5CNY - chains B and D of the 4 polymer chains in the assembly; structure by X-ray diffraction, 1.70 A resolution.

== Chain B (and D) ==
Protein: Insulin
Source organism: Homo sapiens
Notes: chain D of this document is another copy of the same molecule, construct and numbering; everything in this record applies to it too
Reference sequence: P01308 (INS_HUMAN); residues 1-30 here correspond to UniProt positions 25-54 (UniProt number = residue number + 24)
Chain sequence (30 residues; numbered 1 to 30; the number before each row is that of its first residue):
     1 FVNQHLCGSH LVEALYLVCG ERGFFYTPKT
Ion coordination: Zn2+ near His10 (its only coordinating residue here)

== How chain B and chain D interact ==
Pairs across the interface - 30 pairs, chain B then chain D:
  Gly8(B) with Tyr16(D)
  Ser9(B) with Glu13(D), hydrogen bond; Tyr16(D)
  Val12(B) with Val12(D); Tyr16(D), hydrophobic; Phe24(D), hydrophobic
  Glu13(B) with Ser9(D); Glu13(D)
  Tyr16(B) with Gly8(D); Ser9(D); Val12(D), hydrophobic; Tyr26(D)
  Gly20(B) with Tyr26(D); Pro28(D)
  Glu21(B) with Pro28(D); Thr30(D)
  Gly23(B) with Tyr26(D); Pro28(D)
  Phe24(B) with Val12(D), hydrophobic; Phe24(D), hydrophobic; Phe25(D); Tyr26(D), hydrogen bond (backbone-backbone)
  Phe25(B) with Phe24(D); Phe25(D), hydrophobic
  Tyr26(B) with Tyr16(D), hydrophobic; Gly23(D); Phe24(D), hydrogen bond (backbone-backbone)
  Pro28(B) with Glu21(D); Gly23(D)
  Lys29(B) with Glu21(D)
Interface residues without a listed pair, chain D (14 interface residues in all): Gly20, Arg22

== Overview ==
The interface between chain B and chain D involves 13 residues on one side and 14 on the other; the contacts
include 3 hydrogen bonds. Among the polar pairs are Ser9(B)-Glu13(D) and Phe24(B)-Tyr26(D).
Both chains are Insulin (Homo sapiens). Entry 5CNY (Crystal Structure of human zinc insulin at pH 5.5) was
determined by X-ray diffraction.
